Entry 3LTB (X-ray diffraction, 2.60 A resolution); this record covers chain A.

== Chain A ==
Protein: ATP binding protein-dx
From: synthetic construct
Sequence (81 residues; row label = number of the first residue in the row; numbers below 1 keep their minus sign (Gly-1 is residue -1)):
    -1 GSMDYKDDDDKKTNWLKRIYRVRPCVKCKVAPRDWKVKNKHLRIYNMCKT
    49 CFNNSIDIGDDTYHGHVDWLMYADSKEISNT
Unresolved in the structure: -1 to 4, 74-79
Bound ions: Zn2+: Cys23, Cys26, Cys46, Cys49
Ligand contacts: ADP (adenosine-5'-diphosphate): Asp32, Lys34, Lys36, Arg41, Tyr43, Asn44, Met45, Cys46, Phe50, Tyr61, His62, Gly63, His64

== Overview ==
Bound to chain A: ADP. Cys23, Cys26, Cys46 and Cys49 coordinate Zn2+.
Chain A is ATP binding protein-dx (synthetic construct); the structure, X-ray structure of a non-biological
ATP binding protein, was determined by X-ray diffraction (same publication as 3LT8, 3LT9, 3LTA, 3LTC and
3LTD).
